5NVZ - chains A and B of the 3 polymer chains in the assembly; structure by X-ray diffraction, 2.70 A resolution.

== Chain A ==
Molecule: Elongin-B
Source organism: Homo sapiens
Reference sequence: Q15370 (ELOB_HUMAN); residue numbers follow UniProt; this construct covers 1-104
Chain sequence (104 residues; row label = number of the first residue in the row):
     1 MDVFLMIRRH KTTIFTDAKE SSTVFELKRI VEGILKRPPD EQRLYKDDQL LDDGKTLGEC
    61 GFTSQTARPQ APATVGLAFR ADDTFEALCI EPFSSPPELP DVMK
Modified / non-standard residues: Cys60 (S-(dimethylarsenic)cysteine; CAS); Cys89 (S-(dimethylarsenic)cysteine; CAS)

== Chain B ==
Molecule: Elongin-C
Source organism: Homo sapiens
Reference sequence: Q15369 (ELOC_HUMAN); residues 17-112 here = UniProt positions 17-112
Chain sequence (97 residues; each row starts with the number of its first residue):
    16 MMYVKLISSD GHEFIVKREH ALTSGTIKAM LSGPGQFAEN ETNEVNFREI PSHVLSKVCM
    76 YFTYKVRYTN SSTEIPEFPI APEIALELLM AANFLDC
Unresolved in the structure: 48-57
Sequence notes: initiating methionine (16)

== Interface between chain A and chain B ==
Pairs across the interface (49; chain A residue first):
  Phe4(A) - Thr78(B)
  Arg8(A) - His27(B)
  Lys11(A) - Asp25(B)  hydrogen bond (side chain-backbone)
  Lys11(A) - His27(B)
  Lys11(A) - Glu28(B)  hydrogen bond (backbone-backbone)
  Thr12(A) - Glu28(B)
  Thr13(A) - Glu28(B)  hydrogen bond (backbone-backbone)
  Thr13(A) - Phe29(B)
  Thr13(A) - Ile30(B)  hydrogen bond (backbone-backbone)
  Ile14(A) - Ile30(B)
  Phe15(A) - Tyr18(B)
  Phe15(A) - Phe29(B)  hydrophobic
  Phe15(A) - Ile30(B)  hydrogen bond (backbone-backbone)
  Phe15(A) - Val31(B)  hydrophobic
  Phe15(A) - Ser71(B)
  Phe15(A) - Cys74(B)  hydrophobic
  Phe15(A) - Met75(B)  hydrophobic
  Thr16(A) - Tyr18(B)
  Asp17(A) - Lys32(B)  salt bridge
  Ile34(A) - Tyr18(B)
  Ile34(A) - Ile30(B)  hydrophobic
  Leu35(A) - Ile30(B)  hydrophobic
  Pro69(A) - Met75(B)
  Pro69(A) - Thr78(B)
  Pro69(A) - Tyr79(B)  hydrophobic
  Pro69(A) - Arg82(B)
  Pro69(A) - Tyr83(B)  hydrophobic
  Gln70(A) - Met75(B)
  Gln70(A) - Tyr79(B)
  Gln70(A) - Tyr83(B)
  Gln70(A) - Pro91(B)
  Gln70(A) - Phe93(B)
  Gln70(A) - Pro94(B)
  Pro72(A) - Met75(B)
  Glu91(A) - His27(B)
  Pro92(A) - His27(B)  hydrogen bond (backbone-side chain)
  Phe93(A) - His27(B)
  Phe93(A) - Phe29(B)  hydrophobic
  Phe93(A) - Ser67(B)
  Phe93(A) - Ser71(B)
  Ser94(A) - Asp25(B)
  Ser94(A) - Pro66(B)
  Ser94(A) - Ser67(B)  hydrogen bond (backbone-side chain)
  Ser94(A) - His68(B)  hydrogen bond
  Ser95(A) - His68(B)
  Pro96(A) - His68(B)
  Pro97(A) - Glu102(B)
  Leu99(A) - Pro97(B)
  Met103(A) - Pro97(B)
Interface residues without a listed pair, chain A (25 interface residues in all): Met6, His10
Interface residues without a listed pair, chain B (27 interface residues in all): Gly26, Lys72, Glu98, Ile99

== In short ==
25 residues of chain A and 27 residues of chain B are in contact, with 8 hydrogen bonds and 1 salt bridge.
Among the polar pairs are Asp17(A)-Lys32(B), Lys11(A)-Asp25(B) and Pro92(A)-His27(B).
Chain A is Elongin-B and chain B is Elongin-C, both from Homo sapiens; the structure, pVHL:EloB:EloC in
complex with
(2S,4R)-1-((S)-2-(1-acetylcyclopropanecarboxamido)-3,3-dimethylbutanoyl)-4-hydroxy-N-(4-(4-methylthiazol-5-yl)benzyl)pyrrolidine-2-carboxamide
(ligand 16), was determined by X-ray diffraction, deposited together with 5NVV, 5NVW, 5NVX, 5NVY, 5NW0, 5NW1
and 5NW2.
